Entry 1CXP (X-ray diffraction, 1.80 A resolution); this record covers chains A and B of the 4 polymer chains in the assembly.

[Chain A (and B)]
Molecule: Myeloperoxidase
From: Homo sapiens
Notes: EC 1.11.1.7; fragment: light chain; chain B of this document is another copy of the same molecule, construct and numbering; everything in this record applies to it too
Reference sequence: P05164 (PERM_HUMAN); residues 1-104 here correspond to UniProt positions 167-270 (UniProt number = residue number + 166)
Sequence (104 residues; numbered 1 to 104; the number before each row is that of its first residue):
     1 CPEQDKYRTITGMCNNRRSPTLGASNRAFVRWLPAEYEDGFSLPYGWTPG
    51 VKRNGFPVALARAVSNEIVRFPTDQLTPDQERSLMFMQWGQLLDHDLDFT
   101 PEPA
Disulfides: Cys1-Cys14
Ion coordination: Ca2+: Asp96 (shared with 4 residues of chain C)
Residues lining bound ligands: heme (HEM): Met87, Gly90, Gln91, Asp94, Asp98, Phe99, Thr100, Glu102
UniProt features mapped onto this chain:
  - active site: His95 (Proton acceptor)
  - binding site (heme b): Asp94
  - binding site (Ca(2+)): Asp96

[Interface between chain A and chain B]
Contacting residue pairs - 15 pairs, chain A then chain B:
  Arg18(A) with Glu36(B), salt bridge; Asn54(B)
  Ser19(A) with Pro34(B); Ala35(B), hydrogen bond (side chain-backbone)
  Pro20(A) with Gly40(B)
  Thr21(A) with Gly40(B)
  Leu22(A) with Pro34(B), hydrophobic
  Arg27(A) with Phe41(B)
  Pro34(A) with Ser19(B); Leu22(B), hydrophobic
  Ala35(A) with Ser19(B), hydrogen bond (backbone-side chain)
  Glu36(A) with Arg18(B), salt bridge
  Gly40(A) with Pro20(B); Thr21(B)
  Phe41(A) with Arg27(B)
Other interface residues (no listed pair), chain A (14 interface residues in all): Met13, Tyr37, Asn54
Other interface residues (no listed pair), chain B (14 interface residues in all): Tyr37, Asp39

[Summary]
The chain A/chain B interface involves 14 residues from each chain; the contacts include 2 hydrogen bonds and
2 salt bridges. Polar pairs include Arg18(A)-Glu36(B) and Ser19(A)-Ala35(B). Bound to chain A: heme.
Both chains are Myeloperoxidase (Homo sapiens). Entry 1CXP (Cryogenic crystal structure of human
myeloperoxidase isoform C) was determined by X-ray diffraction together with 1D2V from the same study.
